Entry 9FVL (X-ray diffraction, 2.08 A resolution); this record covers chains A and B of the 4 polymer chains in the assembly.

== Chain A (and B) ==
Name: 14-3-3 protein zeta/delta
From: Homo sapiens
Notes: chain B of this document is another copy of the same molecule, construct and numbering; everything in this record applies to it too
UniProt: P63104 (1433Z_HUMAN); residues 4-248 here correspond to UniProt positions 1-245 (UniProt number = residue number - 3)
Sequence (248 residues; row label = number of the first residue in the row):
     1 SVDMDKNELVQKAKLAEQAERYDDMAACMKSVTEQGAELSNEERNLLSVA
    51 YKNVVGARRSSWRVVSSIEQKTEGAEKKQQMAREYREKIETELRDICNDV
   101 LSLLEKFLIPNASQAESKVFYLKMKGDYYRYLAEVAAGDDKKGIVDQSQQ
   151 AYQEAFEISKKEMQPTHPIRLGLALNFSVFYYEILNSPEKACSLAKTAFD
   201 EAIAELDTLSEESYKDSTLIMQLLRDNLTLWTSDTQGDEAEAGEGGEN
Not modelled in the structure: 1-4, 234-248 (chain B: 1-3, 210-214, 234-248)
Sequence notes: expression tag (1-3)
Reported in the primary citation:
  - self-association interface (contacts with another copy of this molecule): Ala19, Arg21, Asp24, Ser61, Lys77, Tyr85, Lys88, Glu92

== Chain A / chain B interface ==
Pairs across the interface - 31 pairs, chain A then chain B:
  Glu8(A) with Met81(B)
  Gln11(A) with Lys78(B)
  Lys12(A) with Tyr85(B)
  Leu15(A) with Ile68(B), hydrophobic; Met81(B); Ala82(B), hydrophobic
  Ala16(A) with Tyr85(B)
  Gln18(A) with Val64(B)
  Ala19(A) with Ser61(B), hydrogen bond (backbone-side chain); Val65(B), hydrophobic
  Arg21(A) with Ser61(B); Tyr85(B), hydrogen bond; Ile89(B); Glu92(B), salt bridge
  Asp24(A) with Tyr85(B), hydrogen bond; Lys88(B), salt bridge
  Ser61(A) with Ala19(B), hydrogen bond (side chain-backbone); Arg21(B)
  Val64(A) with Gln18(B)
  Val65(A) with Ala19(B), hydrophobic
  Ile68(A) with Leu15(B), hydrophobic; Gln18(B)
  Lys78(A) with Gln11(B)
  Met81(A) with Glu8(B)
  Tyr85(A) with Ala16(B); Arg21(B), hydrogen bond; Asp24(B), hydrogen bond
  Lys88(A) with Arg21(B); Asp24(B), salt bridge
  Ile89(A) with Arg21(B)
  Glu92(A) with Arg21(B), salt bridge
Also at the interface, not in a pair above, chain A (21 interface residues in all): Arg58, Ala82
Also at the interface, not in a pair above, chain B (20 interface residues in all): Arg58

== Summary ==
Chain A and chain B form an interface of 21 and 20 residues respectively; the contacts include 6 hydrogen
bonds and 4 salt bridges. Among the polar pairs are Arg21(A)-Glu92(B), Asp24(A)-Lys88(B) and
Ala19(A)-Ser61(B). From the paper: a self-association interface involving Ala19(A), Arg21(A) and Asp24(A)
among others.
Both chains are 14-3-3 protein zeta/delta (Homo sapiens). Entry 9FVL (Dimeric 14-3-3 zeta in complex with
unphosphorylated MAP2c peptide) was determined by X-ray diffraction together with 9FUM from the same study.
